PDB entry 8Q85 | electron microscopy, 3.97 A resolution | chains a and d of the 12 polymer chains in the assembly

== Chain a ==
Molecule: DASH complex subunit SPC34
Organism: Saccharomyces cerevisiae
UniProt: P36131 (SPC34_YEAST); residue numbers follow UniProt; this construct covers 1-295
Chain sequence (295 residues; each row starts with the number of its first residue):
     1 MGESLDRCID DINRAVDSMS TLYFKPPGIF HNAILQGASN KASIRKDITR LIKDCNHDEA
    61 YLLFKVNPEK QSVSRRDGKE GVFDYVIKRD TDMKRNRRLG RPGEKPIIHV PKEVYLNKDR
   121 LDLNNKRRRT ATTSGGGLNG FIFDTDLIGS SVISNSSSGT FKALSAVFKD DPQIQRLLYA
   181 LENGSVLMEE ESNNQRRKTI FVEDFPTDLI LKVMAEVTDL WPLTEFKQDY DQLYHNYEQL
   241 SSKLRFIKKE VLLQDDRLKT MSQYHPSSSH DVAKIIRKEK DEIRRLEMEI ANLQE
Not modelled in the structure: 1-2, 126-154, 266-295
UniProt features mapped onto this chain:
  - modified residue: T199 (Phosphothreonine)
What the authors report for this chain:
  - post-translational modification sites: T199 (citing earlier work)

== Chain d ==
Molecule: DASH complex subunit SPC19
Organism: Saccharomyces cerevisiae
UniProt: Q03954 (SPC19_YEAST); residues 1-165 here = UniProt positions 1-165
Chain sequence (165 residues; numbered 1 to 165; the number before each row is that of its first residue):
     1 MTDALEQSVL ALEGTVSVLK DSVESLKCAN EPSTNLASTM LQTKRVFRLV PEYDVERSKL
    61 DLIEEVEPLV RTLGDKLRKS MGRMQRELDT LQQTYELNDL RLKKNISMDD DDALNSPDMG
   121 QEYEGRDADD VVMMASSTNE ELEELKKLKE KKKQLENKLE ILKQK
Not modelled in the structure: 109-165
UniProt features mapped onto this chain:
  - modified residue (Phosphoserine): S107, S116

== How chain a and chain d interact ==
Contacting residue pairs (59):
  E59(a) with K59(d)
  L63(a) with S58(d)
  Q71(a) with R48(d), hydrogen bond (backbone-side chain)
  R75(a) with S58(d), hydrogen bond; D61(d), salt bridge
  G81(a) with D54(d)
  V82(a) with P51(d), hydrophobic; D54(d), hydrogen bond (backbone-side chain)
  F83(a) with V50(d), hydrophobic; P51(d); D54(d)
  Y115(a) with Y53(d), hydrophobic
  K118(a) with Y53(d); R57(d)
  D119(a) with Y53(d), hydrogen bond (backbone-side chain)
  D122(a) with R57(d), salt bridge
  S158(a) with E65(d), hydrogen bond
  T160(a) with E65(d), hydrogen bond
  F161(a) with E65(d); L69(d), hydrophobic
  V202(a) with K76(d)
  E203(a) with K76(d), salt bridge
  T207(a) with R83(d), hydrogen bond; M84(d)
  I210(a) with L77(d), hydrophobic
  M214(a) with L73(d), hydrophobic
  W221(a) with L62(d), hydrophobic; V66(d)
  F226(a) with L62(d), hydrophobic; V70(d), hydrophobic
  L233(a) with L77(d), hydrophobic
  L240(a) with M81(d), hydrophobic; M84(d), hydrophobic; L88(d)
  K243(a) with L88(d)
  L244(a) with M84(d); E87(d); L88(d), hydrophobic; L91(d), hydrophobic
  I247(a) with L91(d), hydrophobic; Q92(d); Y95(d), hydrogen bond (backbone-side chain)
  K248(a) with L91(d)
  E250(a) with Y95(d)
  V251(a) with L91(d), hydrophobic; Y95(d), hydrogen bond (backbone-side chain)
  Q254(a) with Y95(d); N98(d), hydrogen bond; D99(d), hydrogen bond
  D255(a) with N98(d)
  L258(a) with N98(d); R101(d); L102(d), hydrophobic
  M261(a) with R101(d); L102(d), hydrophobic; N105(d)
  Y264(a) with N105(d)
  H265(a) with N105(d), hydrogen bond; M108(d)
Other interface residues (no listed pair), chain a (43 interface residues in all): F64, K70, V73, L211, V217, D229, Y237, S241
Other interface residues (no listed pair), chain d (36 interface residues in all): L49, V55, L60, E67, K79

== In short ==
43 residues of chain a and 36 residues of chain d are in contact; the contacts include 12 hydrogen bonds and 3
salt bridges. Among the polar pairs are R75(a)-D61(d), D122(a)-R57(d) and E203(a)-K76(d). The paper reports a
modification site at T199(a).
Here chain a is DASH complex subunit SPC34 and chain d is DASH complex subunit SPC19, both from Saccharomyces
cerevisiae. Entry 8Q85 (Outer kinetochore Dam1 protomer monomer Ndc80-Nuf2 coiled-coil complex) was determined
by electron microscopy (same publication as 8Q84).
